7DST - chains A and B of the 5 polymer chains in the assembly; structure by electron microscopy, 3.10 A resolution.

== Chain A ==
Molecule: VP1 of O type FMDV capsid
Organism: Foot-and-mouth disease virus
Amino-acid sequence (208 residues; row label = number of the first residue in the row):
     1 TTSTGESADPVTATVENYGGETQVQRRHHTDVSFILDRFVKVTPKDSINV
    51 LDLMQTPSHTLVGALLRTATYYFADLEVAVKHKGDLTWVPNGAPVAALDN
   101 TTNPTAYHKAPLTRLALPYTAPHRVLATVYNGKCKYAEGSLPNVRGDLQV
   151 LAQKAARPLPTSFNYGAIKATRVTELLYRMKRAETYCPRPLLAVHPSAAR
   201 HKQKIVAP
Disordered / not traced: 133-156

== Chain B ==
Molecule: VP2 of O type FMDV capsid
Organism: Foot-and-mouth disease virus
Amino-acid sequence (206 residues; each row starts with the number of its first residue):
    13 RILTTRNGHTTSTTQSSVGITHGYATAEDFVNGPNTSGLETRVVQAERFF
    63 KTHLFDWVTSDPFGRYYLLELPTDHKGVYGSLTDSYAYMRNGWDVEVTAV
   113 GNQFNGGCLLVAMVPELCSIEQRELFQLTLFPHQFINPRTNMTAHIKVPF
   163 VGVNRYDQYKVHKPWTLVVMVVAPLTVNTEGAPQIKVYANIAPTNVHVAG
   213 EFPSKE

== Chain A / chain B interface ==
Pairs across the interface - 45 pairs, chain A then chain B:
  Gly5(A) - Phe147(B)
  Glu6(A) - Val30(B)
  Glu6(A) - Gln146(B)
  Glu6(A) - Phe147(B)
  Glu6(A) - Asn149(B)  hydrogen bond
  Glu6(A) - Thr152(B)
  Ser7(A) - Val30(B)
  Ser7(A) - Thr33(B)
  Ala8(A) - His145(B)
  Tyr71(A) - Glu128(B)  hydrogen bond
  Tyr71(A) - Gly164(B)
  Tyr71(A) - Val165(B)  hydrophobic
  His123(A) - Val165(B)
  His123(A) - Asn166(B)  hydrogen bond
  Arg124(A) - Asp41(B)  salt bridge
  Arg124(A) - Gly164(B)  hydrogen bond (side chain-backbone)
  Arg124(A) - Val165(B)
  Arg124(A) - Asn166(B)  hydrogen bond (side chain-backbone)
  Val125(A) - Val165(B)
  Ala127(A) - Val165(B)  hydrophobic
  Val129(A) - Glu128(B)
  Tyr130(A) - Glu128(B)
  Tyr130(A) - Cys130(B)  hydrogen bond (backbone-side chain)
  Tyr130(A) - His174(B)
  Asn131(A) - Glu128(B)  hydrogen bond (backbone-side chain)
  Asn131(A) - Cys130(B)
  Asn131(A) - Val173(B)
  Asn131(A) - His174(B)
  Asn131(A) - Lys175(B)  hydrogen bond (side chain-backbone)
  Gly132(A) - Val173(B)
  Cys187(A) - Tyr36(B)  hydrophobic
  Pro188(A) - Phe143(B)
  Arg189(A) - Pro127(B)  hydrogen bond (side chain-backbone)
  Arg189(A) - Glu128(B)  hydrogen bond (side chain-backbone)
  Arg189(A) - Leu142(B)
  Pro190(A) - Glu136(B)
  Pro190(A) - Gln139(B)
  Pro190(A) - Leu142(B)
  Leu191(A) - Gln139(B)  hydrogen bond (backbone-side chain)
  Leu192(A) - Glu133(B)
  Leu192(A) - Arg135(B)
  Leu192(A) - Glu136(B)
  Leu192(A) - Gln139(B)
  Ala193(A) - Arg135(B)  hydrogen bond (backbone-side chain)
  His195(A) - Arg135(B)
Interface residues without a listed pair, chain A (26 interface residues in all): Thr4, Thr70, Leu126, Phe163, Val194
Interface residues without a listed pair, chain B (30 interface residues in all): Glu82, Leu129, Asn153, Val163, Arg167, Thr178

== Summary ==
26 residues of chain A face 30 of chain B across their interface; the contacts include 12 hydrogen bonds and 1
salt bridge. Among the polar pairs are Arg124(A)-Asp41(B), Glu6(A)-Asn149(B) and Tyr71(A)-Glu128(B).
Chain A is VP1 of O type FMDV capsid and chain B is VP2 of O type FMDV capsid, both from Foot-and-mouth
disease virus; the structure, FMDV capsid in complex with M170 Nab, was determined by electron microscopy
together with 7DSS from the same study.
